3TRW - chain A; structure by X-ray diffraction, 2.10 A resolution.

== Chain A ==
Protein: Villin-1
Notes: fragment: headpiece subdomain
UniProtKB: P02640 (VILI_CHICK); residues 1-35 here correspond to UniProt positions 792-826 (UniProt number = residue number + 791)
Amino-acid sequence (35 residues; row label = number of the first residue in the row):
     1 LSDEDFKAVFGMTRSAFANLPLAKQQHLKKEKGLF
Unresolved in the structure: 35
Construct notes: conflict A23 (Trp814 in P02640); engineered mutation H27 (Asn818 in P02640)
Swiss-Prot annotation at these positions:
  - region: K29 to K32 (Absolutely required for activity)

== In short ==
Chain A is Villin-1; the structure, Crystal structure of racemic villin headpiece subdomain crystallized in
space group P-1, was determined by X-ray diffraction, deposited together with 3TJW, 3TRV and 3TRY.
